Entry 3LK0 (X-ray diffraction, 2.04 A resolution); this record covers chains A and B.

# Chain A (and B)
Protein: Protein S100-B
Source organism: Bos taurus
Notes: chain B of this document is another copy of the same molecule, construct and numbering; everything in this record applies to it too
UniProt: P02638 (S100B_BOVIN); residues 0-89 here correspond to UniProt positions 1-90 (UniProt number = residue number + 1)
Sequence (90 residues; each row starts with the number of its first residue; numbering starts at 0):
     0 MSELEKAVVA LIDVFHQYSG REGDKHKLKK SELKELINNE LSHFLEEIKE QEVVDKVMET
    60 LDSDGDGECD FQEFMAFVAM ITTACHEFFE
Unresolved in the structure: 89
Curated features (UniProtKB/Swiss-Prot):
  - binding site (Zn(2+)): His15, His25, His85
  - binding site (Ca(2+)): Ser18, Glu21, Asp23, Asp61, Asp63, Asp65, Glu67, Glu72
  - modified residue: Ser1 (N-acetylserine)
Bound ions: Ca2+ site 1: Ser18, Glu21, Asp23, Lys26, Glu31; Ca2+ site 2: Asp61, Asp63, Asp65, Glu67, Glu72
What the authors report for this chain:
  - binding site for Chlorpromazine: His42, Phe43, Ala83, Cys84, Phe87, Phe88
  - mutagenesis - C68S/C84S (2.42 +/- 0.46 uM): decreased binding to TAMRA-TRTK

# How chain A and chain B interact
Contacting residue pairs - 59 pairs, chain A then chain B:
  Met0(A) with His42(B); Phe43(B), hydrophobic
  Ser1(A) with Glu39(B), hydrogen bond (side chain-backbone)
  Glu2(A) with Ala9(B); Asp12(B); Val13(B); Glu39(B)
  Leu3(A) with Leu10(B), hydrophobic; Val13(B), hydrophobic; Leu35(B), hydrophobic; Glu39(B), hydrogen bond (backbone-side chain); Leu40(B), hydrophobic
  Glu4(A) with Glu39(B); Leu40(B); Ser41(B), hydrogen bond (side chain-backbone); His42(B), salt bridge; Phe43(B)
  Ala6(A) with Ala6(B); Ala9(B), hydrophobic; Leu10(B), hydrophobic
  Val7(A) with Phe43(B), hydrophobic; Thr81(B); Cys84(B), hydrophobic
  Val8(A) with Phe43(B), hydrophobic
  Ala9(A) with Glu2(B)
  Leu10(A) with Leu3(B), hydrophobic
  Ile11(A) with Thr81(B); Cys84(B), hydrophobic; His85(B)
  Asp12(A) with Glu2(B)
  Val13(A) with Glu2(B); Leu3(B), hydrophobic
  His15(A) with His85(B), hydrogen bond
  Gln16(A) with Glu2(B)
  Leu35(A) with Leu3(B), hydrophobic
  Glu39(A) with Ser1(B), hydrogen bond (backbone-side chain); Glu2(B); Leu3(B), hydrogen bond (side chain-backbone); Glu4(B)
  Leu40(A) with Leu3(B), hydrophobic; Glu4(B)
  Ser41(A) with Glu4(B), hydrogen bond (backbone-side chain)
  His42(A) with Met0(B); Glu4(B), salt bridge
  Phe43(A) with Met0(B), hydrophobic; Glu4(B), hydrogen bond (backbone-side chain); Val7(B), hydrophobic
  Phe70(A) with Thr81(B); His85(B)
  Gln71(A) with Thr82(B), hydrogen bond
  Met74(A) with Thr81(B)
  Thr81(A) with Val7(B); Ile11(B); Phe70(B); Met74(B)
  Thr82(A) with Gln71(B), hydrogen bond
  Cys84(A) with Ile11(B), hydrophobic
  His85(A) with Ile11(B); Phe70(B)
Also at the interface, not in a pair above, chain A (35 interface residues in all): Phe14, Asn38, Phe73, Val77, Ala78, Ile80, Phe88
Also at the interface, not in a pair above, chain B (31 interface residues in all): Val8, His25, Asn38, Phe73, Val77, Ala78

# In short
The interface between chain A and chain B involves 35 residues on one side and 31 on the other, with 10
hydrogen bonds and 2 salt bridges. Polar contacts include Glu4(A)-His42(B), Ser1(A)-Glu39(B) and
Leu3(A)-Glu39(B). The paper reports a binding site for Chlorpromazine at His42(A), Phe43(A) and Ala83(A) among
others; C68S/C84S of chain A reduce binding to TAMRA-TRTK.
Both chains are Protein S100-B (Bos taurus). Entry 3LK0 (X-ray structure of bovine SC0067,Ca(2+)-S100B) was
determined by X-ray diffraction together with 3LK1 and 3LLE from the same study.
